Entry 6RD6 (electron microscopy, 2.75 A resolution); this record covers chains 4 and P of the 5 polymer chains in the assembly.

# Chain 4
Molecule: Mitochondrial ATP synthase associated protein ASA4
Source organism: Polytomella sp. Pringsheim 198.80
Reference sequence: D7NIZ2 (D7NIZ2_9CHLO); residues 0-293 here correspond to UniProt positions 1-294 (UniProt number = residue number + 1)
Amino-acid sequence (294 residues; numbered 0 to 293; the number before each row is that of its first residue; numbering starts at 0):
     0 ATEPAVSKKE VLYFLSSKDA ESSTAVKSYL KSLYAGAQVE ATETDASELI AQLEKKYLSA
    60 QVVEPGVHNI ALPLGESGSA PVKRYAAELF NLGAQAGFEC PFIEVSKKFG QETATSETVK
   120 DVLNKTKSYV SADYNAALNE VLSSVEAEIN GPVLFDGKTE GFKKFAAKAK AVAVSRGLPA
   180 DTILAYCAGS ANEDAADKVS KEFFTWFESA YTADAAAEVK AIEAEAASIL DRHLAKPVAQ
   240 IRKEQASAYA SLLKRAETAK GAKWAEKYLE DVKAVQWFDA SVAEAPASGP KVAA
Disordered / not traced: 0-3

# Chain P
Molecule: Mitochondrial ATP synthase subunit OSCP
Source organism: Polytomella sp. Pringsheim 198.80
Reference sequence: D8V7I1 (D8V7I1_9CHLO); residue numbers follow UniProt; this construct covers 1-229
Amino-acid sequence (229 residues; numbered 1 to 229; the number before each row is that of its first residue):
     1 MLARVASVAL RRAEGKIMPQ MVRALSVSAA SAAQAELKLP TAPLQLSGTS AQIATLLWQV
    61 AAKENQLDKV QDELYQFIEL FKQHSELRRL ATDPFVPTLV RTKIISSVLK DSGASEITKK
   121 LFEALADEGA LSALLEVTVN YEELMLAHKK EVYCTVITAE PLDKLERVEL TKKAEKFVDA
   181 GFKLVMQEKI DKKLLGGFVI EFSDRRVDMS TAKKVEEFNN FVNKLVLSI
Disordered / not traced: 1-147

# How chain 4 and chain P interact
Pairs across the interface (9):
  Leu48(4) with Val215(P), hydrophobic; Phe218(P)
  Leu52(4) with Val222(P), hydrophobic
  Tyr56(4) with Val226(P)
  Thr114(4) with Lys192(P); Lys193(P); Leu195(P)
  Glu116(4) with Lys193(P), salt bridge
  Asp120(4) with Lys193(P), salt bridge
Interface residues without a listed pair, chain 4 (7 interface residues in all): Ile49

# In short
Chain 4 and chain P each contribute 7 residues to their interface, with 2 salt bridges. Polar pairs include
Glu116(4)-Lys193(P) and Asp120(4)-Lys193(P).
Here chain 4 is Mitochondrial ATP synthase associated protein ASA4 and chain P is Mitochondrial ATP synthase
subunit OSCP, both from Polytomella sp. Pringsheim 198.80. Entry 6RD6 (CryoEM structure of Polytomella F-ATP
synthase, focussed refinement of upper peripheral stalk) was determined by electron microscopy, deposited
together with 6RD4, 6RD5, 6RD7, 6RD8, 6RD9, 6RDA and 46 further entries.
